2XZ8 - chains A and B; structure by X-ray diffraction, 1.94 A resolution.

# Chain A (and B)
Protein: Peptidoglycan-recognition protein lf
From: Drosophila melanogaster
Notes: fragment: lfw ectodomain, residues 230-369; chain B of this document is another copy of the same molecule, construct and numbering; everything in this record applies to it too
UniProt: Q8SXQ7 (PGPLF_DROME); numbering as in UniProt (aligned over 230-369)
Sequence (150 residues; row label = number of the first residue in the row):
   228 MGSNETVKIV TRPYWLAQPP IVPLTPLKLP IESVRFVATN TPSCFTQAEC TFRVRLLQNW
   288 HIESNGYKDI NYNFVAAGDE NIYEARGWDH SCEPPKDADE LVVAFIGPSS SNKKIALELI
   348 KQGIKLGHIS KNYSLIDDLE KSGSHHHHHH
Unresolved in the structure: 228-233, 369-377 (chain B: 228-233, 368-377)
Cystine bridges: Cys-271/Cys-277
Differences from the reference sequence: expression tag (228-229, 370-377)
Reported in the primary citation:
  - contacts within the chain: Arg-313/Glu-320 (hydrogen bond)

# Interface between chain A and chain B
Contacting residue pairs (23; chain A residue first):
  Pro-240(A) / Pro-246(B)  hydrophobic
  Tyr-241(A) / Pro-246(B)  hydrophobic
  Tyr-241(A) / Pro-247(B)
  Pro-246(A) / Pro-240(B)  hydrophobic
  Pro-247(A) / Tyr-241(B)
  Pro-253(A) / Leu-353(B)  hydrophobic
  Lys-255(A) / Lys-352(B)
  Lys-255(A) / Leu-353(B)
  Leu-256(A) / Leu-256(B)  hydrophobic
  Leu-256(A) / Leu-353(B)  hydrogen bond (backbone-backbone)
  Leu-256(A) / Gly-354(B)
  Leu-256(A) / His-355(B)
  Trp-315(A) / Asp-316(B)
  Asp-316(A) / Trp-315(B)
  Asp-316(A) / Asp-316(B)
  Asp-316(A) / His-355(B)  salt bridge
  Lys-352(A) / Lys-255(B)
  Leu-353(A) / Pro-253(B)  hydrophobic
  Leu-353(A) / Lys-255(B)
  Leu-353(A) / Leu-256(B)  hydrogen bond (backbone-backbone)
  Gly-354(A) / Leu-256(B)
  His-355(A) / Leu-256(B)
  His-355(A) / Asp-316(B)
Interface residues without a listed pair, chain A (15 interface residues in all): Leu-254, Gln-349
Interface residues without a listed pair, chain B (15 interface residues in all): Ile-248, Leu-254

# In short
The chain A/chain B interface involves 15 residues from each chain, with 2 hydrogen bonds and 1 salt bridge.
Polar contacts include Asp-316(A)/His-355(B) and Leu-256(A)/Leu-353(B). From the paper: contacts within the
chain involving Cys-271(A), Cys-277(A) and Arg-313(A) among others.
Chain A and chain B are both Peptidoglycan-recognition protein lf (Drosophila melanogaster); the structure,
Crystal structure of the lfw ectodomain of the peptidoglycan recognition protein lf, was determined by X-ray
diffraction together with 2XZ4 from the same study.
